Entry 7B25 (X-ray diffraction, 2.34 A resolution); this record covers chains C and F of the 8 polymer chains in the assembly.

# Chain C
Name: DtxR family iron (Metal) dependent repressor
Organism: Saccharopolyspora erythraea (strain ATCC 11635 / DSM 40517 / JCM 4748 / NBRC 13426 / NCIMB 8594 / NRRL 2338)
Reference sequence: A0A2A9J1W2 (A0A2A9J1W2_SACEN); residue numbers follow UniProt; this construct covers 1-231
Chain sequence (233 residues; numbered -1 to 231; the number before each row is that of its first residue; numbers below 1 keep their minus sign (Gly-1 is residue -1)):
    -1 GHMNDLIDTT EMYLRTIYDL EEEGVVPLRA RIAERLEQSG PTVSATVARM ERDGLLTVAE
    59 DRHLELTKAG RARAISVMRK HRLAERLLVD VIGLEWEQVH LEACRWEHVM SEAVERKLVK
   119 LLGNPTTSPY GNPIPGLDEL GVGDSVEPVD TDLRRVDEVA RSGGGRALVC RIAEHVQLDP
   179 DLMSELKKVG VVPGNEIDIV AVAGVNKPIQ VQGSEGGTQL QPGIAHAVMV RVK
Not modelled in the structure: -1 to 2, 141-142
Construct notes: expression tag (-1 to 0); engineered mutation Ala43 (Gln in A0A2A9J1W2)
Metal / ion sites: Co2+ site 1: Met10, Cys102, Glu105, His106; Co2+ site 2: His79, Glu83, His98, Glu172, Gln175

# Chain F
Molecule: consensus DNA-binding sequence
Sequence (29 nucleotides; numbered 1 to 29; the number before each row is that of its first residue):
     1 CGTACTTAGG TTAGGCTAAC CTAAGTACG

# Interface between chain C and chain F
Pairs across the interface (15):
  Leu4(C) - DG15(F)  phosphate contact
  Thr7(C) - DG14(F)  sugar contact
  Thr7(C) - DG15(F)  hydrogen bond to the phosphate
  Glu35(C) - DC16(F)  phosphate contact
  Gln36(C) - DG15(F)  hydrogen bond to the phosphate
  Gln36(C) - DC16(F)  phosphate contact
  Ser37(C) - DC16(F)  hydrogen bond to the phosphate
  Ser37(C) - DT17(F)  base contact
  Pro39(C) - DT17(F)  base contact
  Pro39(C) - DA18(F)  base contact
  Thr40(C) - DG15(F)  sugar contact
  Thr40(C) - DC16(F)  hydrogen bond to the phosphate
  Arg47(C) - DA13(F)  phosphate contact
  Arg47(C) - DG14(F)  salt bridge to the phosphate
  Arg50(C) - DA13(F)  salt bridge to the phosphate
Other interface residues (no listed pair), chain C (11 interface residues in all): Thr8, Thr44

# Overview
Chain C and chain F form an interface of 11 and 6 residues respectively, with 4 hydrogen bonds and 2 salt
bridges. Among the polar pairs are Thr7(C)-DG15(F), Gln36(C)-DG15(F) and Ser37(C)-DC16(F). The Co2+ site 1 is
built by Met10(C), Cys102(C), Glu105(C) and His106(C).
Chain C is DtxR family iron (Metal) dependent repressor (Saccharopolyspora erythraea (strain ATCC 11635 / DSM
40517 / JCM 4748 / NBRC 13426 / NCIMB 8594 / NRRL 2338)) and chain F is consensus DNA-binding sequence; the
structure, DtxR-like iron-dependent regulator IdeR (Q43A variant) complexed with cobalt and its consensus
DNA-binding sequence, was determined by X-ray diffraction, deposited together with 7B1V, 7B1Y, 7B20, 7B23 and
7B24.
